Entry 5FDK (X-ray diffraction, 3.21 A resolution); this record covers chains A and F of the 6 polymer chains in the assembly.

[Chain A]
Name: Holliday junction resolvase RecU
Source organism: Bacillus subtilis
Notes: EC 3.1.22.-
UniProt: P39792 (RECU_BACSU); residue numbers follow UniProt; this construct covers 1-199
Amino-acid sequence (199 residues; each row starts with the number of its first residue):
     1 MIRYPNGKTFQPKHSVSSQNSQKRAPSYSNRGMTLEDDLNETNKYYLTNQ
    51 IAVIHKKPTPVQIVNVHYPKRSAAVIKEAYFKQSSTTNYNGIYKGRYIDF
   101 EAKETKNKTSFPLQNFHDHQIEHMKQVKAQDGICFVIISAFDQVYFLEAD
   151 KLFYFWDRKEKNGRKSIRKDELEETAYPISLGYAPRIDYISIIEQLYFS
Not modelled in the structure: 1-22
Construct notes: engineered mutation Asn88 (Asp in P39792)
UniProt features mapped onto this chain:
  - binding site (Mg(2+)): Thr86, Glu101, Gln120
  - site: Lys103 (Transition state stabilizer)
  - mutagenesis: Met1 to Gly32 (Greatly increased sensitivity to DNA-damaging agents, chromosome segregation defects. Binds DNA but cannot cleave a Holliday junction), Pro5 (P5A: No phenotype), Arg31 (R31A: Greatly increased sensitivity to DNA-damaging agents, chromosome segregation defects. Binds DNA and is able to cleave a Holliday junction), Glu36 (E36A/Q: Loss of activity), Lys56 (K56A: Cleaves Holliday junctions, no interaction with RecA, greatly increased sensitivity to DNA-damaging agents), Arg71 (R71A: Cleaves Holliday junctions, no interaction with RecA, greatly increased sensitivity to DNA-damaging agents), Asp99 (D99A: Reduces Holliday junction resolution activity 6-fold), Glu101 (E101A: Loss of Holliday junction resolution activity)
From the paper describing this entry:
  - binding site for palindromic DNA (chain F): Lys165, Ser166
  - binding site for palindromic DNA (chain F): Phe81 (proposed by the authors, not directly observed)
  - catalytic residues: Glu101 (from molecular simulation)
  - catalytic residues: Lys103 (citing earlier work)
  - binding site for palindromic DNA: Tyr68 (proposed by the authors, not directly observed)

[Chain F]
Molecule: palindromic DNA
Sequence (12 nucleotides; numbered 1 to 12; the number before each row is that of its first residue):
     1 ACGCAATTGCGT

[Chain A / chain F interface]
Residue-residue contacts (10):
  Thr109(A) with DA5(F), sugar contact; DA6(F), hydrogen bond to the phosphate
  Ser110(A) with DA6(F), phosphate contact
  Gln114(A) with DT7(F), sugar contact; DT8(F), phosphate contact
  Arg164(A) with DA6(F), salt bridge to the phosphate; DT7(F), phosphate contact
  Lys165(A) with DT7(F), hydrogen bond to the phosphate; DT8(F), salt bridge to the phosphate
  Ser166(A) with DT7(F), hydrogen bond to the phosphate
Interface residues without a listed pair, chain A (7 interface residues in all): Arg168

[Overview]
7 residues of chain A and 4 residues of chain F are in contact, with 3 hydrogen bonds and 2 salt bridges.
Among the polar pairs are Thr109(A)-DA6(F), Lys165(A)-DT7(F) and Ser166(A)-DT7(F). The paper reports catalytic
residues Glu101(A) and Lys103(A); a binding site for palindromic DNA (chain F) at Lys165(A), Ser166(A) and
Phe81(A).
Here chain A is Holliday junction resolvase RecU (Bacillus subtilis) and chain F is palindromic DNA. Entry
5FDK (Crystal structure of RecU(D88N) in complex with palindromic DNA duplex) was determined by X-ray
diffraction.
